PDB entry 5UN1 | X-ray diffraction, 3.60 A resolution | chains G and H of the 4 polymer chains in the assembly

Chain G:
Name: N-methyl-D-aspartate receptor subunit NR1-3a
From: Xenopus laevis
UniProt: C0KD15 (C0KD15_XENLA); aligned to UniProt positions 394-828 over residues 394-828 (the alignment contains insertions or deletions, so no single offset holds)
Chain sequence (451 residues; numbered 394 to 844; the number before each row is that of its first residue):
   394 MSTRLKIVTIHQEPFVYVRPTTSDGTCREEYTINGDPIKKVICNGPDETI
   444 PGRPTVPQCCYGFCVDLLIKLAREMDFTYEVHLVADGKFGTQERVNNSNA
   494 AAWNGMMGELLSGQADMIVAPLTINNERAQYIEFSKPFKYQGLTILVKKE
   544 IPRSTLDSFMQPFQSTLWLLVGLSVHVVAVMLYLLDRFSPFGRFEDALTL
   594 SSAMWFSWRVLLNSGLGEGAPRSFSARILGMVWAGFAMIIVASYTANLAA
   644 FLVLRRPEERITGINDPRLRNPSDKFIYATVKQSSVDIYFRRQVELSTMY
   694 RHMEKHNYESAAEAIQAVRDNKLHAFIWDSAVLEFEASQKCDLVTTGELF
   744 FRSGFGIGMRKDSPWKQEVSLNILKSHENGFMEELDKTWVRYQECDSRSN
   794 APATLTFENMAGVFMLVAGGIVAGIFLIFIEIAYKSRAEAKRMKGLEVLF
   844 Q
Disordered / not traced: 583-591, 827-844
Construct notes: conflict D440 (Asn in C0KD15), D469 (Asn in C0KD15), A493 (Lys in C0KD15), A494 (Lys in C0KD15), A495 (Glu in C0KD15), R602 (Gly610 in C0KD15), L609 (Ile617 in C0KD15), R648 (Asp656 in C0KD15), E761 (Asn769 in C0KD15); expression tag (829-844)
Cystine bridges: C420-C452, C436-C453, C734-C788
Ligand contacts:
  - BMK ((5S,10R)-5-methyl-10,11-dihydro-5H-5,10-epiminodibenzo[a,d][7]annulene): M631, V634, A635, T638
  - glutamic acid (GLU): Y410, R412, E423, Y424, T425, I426, Y454, T781, W782
  - glycine (GLY): F482, P514, L515, T516, R521, S678, W721, D722, F748
  - N-acetylglucosamine (NAG; 2-acetamido-2-deoxy-beta-D-glucopyranose): E467, N765, K768, N772

Chain H:
Name: Ionotropic glutamate receptor subunit NR2B
From: Xenopus laevis
UniProt: A7XY94 (A7XY94_XENLA); aligned to UniProt positions 400-829 over residues 396-825 (the alignment contains insertions or deletions, so no single offset holds)
Chain sequence (448 residues; row label = number of the first residue in the row):
   396 DEHLSIVTLEEAPFVIVEDVDPLSGTCMRNTVPCRKQIRPENRTEEGGNY
   446 IKRCCKGFCIDILKKIAKTVKFTYDLYLVTNGKHGKKINGVWNGMIGEVV
   496 TKRAYMAVGSLTINEERSEVVDFSVPFIETGISVMVSRSNGTVSPSAFLE
   546 PFSADVWVMMFVMLLIVSAVAVFVFEYFSPVGYNGPSFTIGKAIWLLWGL
   596 VFNNSLPVQNPKGTTSKIMVSVWAFFAVIFLASYTANLAAFMIQRRYVDQ
   646 VSGLSDKKFQRPNDFSPAFRFGTVPNGSTERNIRNNYLEMHSYMVKFNQR
   696 SVQDALLSLKSGKLDAFIYDAAVLNYMAGRDEGCKLVTIGSGKVFATTGY
   746 GIAIQKDSGWKRQVDLAILQLFGDGEMEELEALWLTGICHNEKNEVMSSQ
   796 LDIDNMAGVFYMLAAAMALSLITFIMEHLFYKSRAEAKRMKGLEVLFQ
Disordered / not traced: 536-543, 578-582, 607-612, 824-843
Construct notes: conflict V486 (Thr490 in A7XY94), L601 (Val615 in A7XY94), R640 (Glu654 in A7XY94), R641 (Glu655 in A7XY94); expression tag (826-843)
Cystine bridges: C422-C449, C429-C450, C729-C784
Ligand contacts:
  - BMK ((5S,10R)-5-methyl-10,11-dihydro-5H-5,10-epiminodibenzo[a,d][7]annulene): L626, A627, T630
  - glutamic acid (GLU), molecule 1: H479, S505, L506, T507, R512, G672, S673, Y714, D715, Y745
  - glutamic acid (GLU), molecule 2: I523, E524, A717, N720, L780
  - N-acetylglucosamine (NAG; 2-acetamido-2-deoxy-beta-D-glucopyranose): P670, N671, R695
Curated features (UniProtKB/Swiss-Prot):
  - binding site (L-glutamate): T507, R512
  - glycosylation: N681 (N-linked (GlcNAc...) asparagine)

How chain G and chain H interact:
Contacting residue pairs (52):
  I517(G) - L764(H)  hydrophobic
  N518(G) - L764(H)
  N519(G) - L764(H)
  N519(G) - Q765(H)
  A522(G) - R757(H)
  A522(G) - L761(H)  hydrophobic
  A522(G) - L764(H)  hydrophobic
  Q523(G) - L761(H)
  K529(G) - F518(H)  hydrogen bond (side chain-backbone)
  K529(G) - S519(H)
  P530(G) - P521(H)
  Y533(G) - P521(H)
  Y533(G) - E524(H)
  Y533(G) - T742(H)
  Y533(G) - T743(H)
  Y533(G) - G744(H)
  Q554(G) - Q795(H)
  P555(G) - Q795(H)
  P555(G) - L796(H)
  F556(G) - L796(H)  hydrophobic
  Q557(G) - L796(H)
  V603(G) - S600(H)
  N606(G) - S600(H)
  G610(G) - P602(H)
  S618(G) - F819(H)
  R620(G) - W590(H)
  M624(G) - W593(H)
  M624(G) - G594(H)
  M624(G) - F597(H)  hydrophobic
  A627(G) - F597(H)
  G628(G) - F597(H)
  M631(G) - F597(H)
  M631(G) - N598(H)
  T638(G) - T630(H)
  A639(G) - L633(H)
  A639(G) - A634(H)
  F644(G) - E790(H)
  F644(G) - M792(H)  hydrophobic
  L647(G) - E790(H)
  R648(G) - E790(H)
  R649(G) - N789(H)
  R649(G) - E790(H)
  Y682(G) - G768(H)
  R685(G) - Q765(H)
  R685(G) - G768(H)
  R685(G) - D769(H)
  Q686(G) - D769(H)  hydrogen bond (side chain-backbone)
  R745(G) - F767(H)
  K754(G) - R757(H)
  H770(G) - A741(H)
  H770(G) - T742(H)  hydrogen bond
  E771(G) - N677(H)
Other interface residues (no listed pair), chain G (41 interface residues in all): L560, G608, A613, L622, A635, A643, F744
Other interface residues (no listed pair), chain H (35 interface residues in all): M637, D797, S815

In short:
41 residues of chain G and 35 residues of chain H are in contact, with 3 hydrogen bonds. Polar contacts
include K529(G)-F518(H), Q686(G)-D769(H) and H770(G)-T742(H). Compound BMK is bound between chain G and chain
H. Bound to chain G: glycine, N-acetylglucosamine and glutamic acid.
Chain G is N-methyl-D-aspartate receptor subunit NR1-3a and chain H is Ionotropic glutamate receptor subunit
NR2B, both from Xenopus laevis; the structure, Crystal structure of GluN1/GluN2B delta-ATD NMDA receptor, was
determined by X-ray diffraction.
